4B3O - chains A and D of the 4 polymer chains in the assembly; structure by X-ray diffraction, 3.30 A resolution.

# Chain A
Protein: Reverse transcriptase/ribonuclease H
Organism: Human immunodeficiency virus 1
Notes: EC 2.7.7.49, 2.7.7.7, 3.1.26.13, 3.4.23.16, 3.1.13.2
UniProt: P04585 (POL_HV1H2); residues 1-560 here correspond to UniProt positions 588-1147 (UniProt number = residue number + 587)
Chain sequence (560 residues; row label = number of the first residue in the row):
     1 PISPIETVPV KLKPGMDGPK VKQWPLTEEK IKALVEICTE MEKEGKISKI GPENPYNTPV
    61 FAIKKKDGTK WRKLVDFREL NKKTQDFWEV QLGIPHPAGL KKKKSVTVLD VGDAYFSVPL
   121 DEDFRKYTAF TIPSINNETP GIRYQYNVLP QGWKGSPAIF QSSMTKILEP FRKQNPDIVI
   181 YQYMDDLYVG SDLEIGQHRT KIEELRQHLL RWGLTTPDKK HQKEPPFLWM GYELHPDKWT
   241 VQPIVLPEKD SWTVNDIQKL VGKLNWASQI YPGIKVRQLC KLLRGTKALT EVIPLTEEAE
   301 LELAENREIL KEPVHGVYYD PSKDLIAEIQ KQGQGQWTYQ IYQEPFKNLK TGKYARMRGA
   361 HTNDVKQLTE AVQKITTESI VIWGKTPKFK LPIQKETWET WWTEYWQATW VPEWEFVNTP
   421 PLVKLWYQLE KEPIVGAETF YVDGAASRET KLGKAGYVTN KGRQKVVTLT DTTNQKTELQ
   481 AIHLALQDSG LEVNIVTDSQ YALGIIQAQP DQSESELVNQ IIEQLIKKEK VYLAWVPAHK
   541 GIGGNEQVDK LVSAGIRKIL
Not modelled in the structure: 1-3, 62-74, 557-560
Sequence notes: engineered mutation Gly68 (Ser655 in P04585), Lys83 (Arg670 in P04585), Val411 (Ile998 in P04585), Ser447 (Asn1034 in P04585), Lys461 (Arg1048 in P04585), His483 (Tyr1070 in P04585), Ile559 (Val1146 in P04585)
Small-molecule neighbours: dmp-266 (EFZ; (-)-6-chloro-4-cyclopropylethynyl-4-trifluoromethyl-1,4-dihydro-2H-3,1-benzoxazin-2-one): Leu100, Lys101, Lys103, Val106, Val179, Tyr181, Tyr188, Val189, Gly190, Phe227, Trp229, Leu234, His235, Pro236, Tyr318
From the paper describing this entry:
  - catalytic residues: Asp498 (citing earlier work)
  - conformationally variable residues (helix shift, loop rearrangement, order/disorder transition): Ala62 to Leu74, Arg356 to Asp364, Asp364 to Gly384, Trp398 to Trp414, Ser499 to Ala508, Gln509 to Glu514
  - mutagenesis - G333D, G333E, G335C, G335D, A360I, A360V, Q509L: decreased catalytic activity (citing earlier work)
  - binding site for the 24-nt DNA strand (chain D): Lys366, Trp406, Gln407

# Chain D
Molecule: 24-nt DNA strand
Sequence (24 nucleotides; numbered 0 to 23; the number before each row is that of its first residue; numbering starts at 0):
     0 CGTATGCCTA TAGTTATTGT GGCC
Not modelled in the structure: 0-1

# Interface between chain A and chain D
Residue-residue contacts - 28 pairs, chain A then chain D:
  Gln151(A) with DC23(D), phosphate contact
  Gly152(A) with DC23(D), phosphate contact
  Tyr183(A) with DC22(D), sugar contact
  Met184(A) with DC22(D), sugar contact
  Met230(A) with DG20(D), sugar contact; DG21(D), sugar contact
  Gly231(A) with DG20(D), phosphate contact; DG21(D), sugar contact
  Gln242(A) with DG21(D), phosphate contact
  Asn255(A) with DT17(D), hydrogen bond to the phosphate; DG18(D), hydrogen bond to the phosphate
  Gln258(A) with DG18(D), sugar contact
  Lys259(A) with DG18(D), salt bridge to the phosphate; DT19(D), salt bridge to the phosphate
  Gly262(A) with DT19(D), sugar contact
  Lys263(A) with DT19(D), sugar contact
  Trp266(A) with DG20(D), sugar contact
  Arg358(A) with DA11(D), base contact
  Lys366(A) with DA9(D), phosphate contact; DT10(D), salt bridge to the phosphate
  Trp406(A) with DA9(D), phosphate contact
  Gln407(A) with DT10(D), hydrogen bond to the phosphate
  Thr473(A) with DC6(D), phosphate contact; DC7(D), hydrogen bond to the phosphate
  Gln475(A) with DC6(D), phosphate contact; DC7(D), phosphate contact
  Tyr501(A) with DC7(D), phosphate contact
  Glu514(A) with DT8(D), phosphate contact
Interface residues without a listed pair, chain A (26 interface residues in all): Asn265, His361, Arg448, Lys451, Lys476
Interface residues without a listed pair, chain D (14 interface residues in all): DT4

# Overview
26 residues of chain A face 14 of chain D across their interface, with 4 hydrogen bonds and 3 salt bridges.
Polar contacts include Asn255(A)-DT17(D), Asn255(A)-DG18(D) and Gln407(A)-DT10(D). The paper reports the
catalytic residue Asp498(A); G333D, G333E and G335C of chain A, among others, reduce catalytic activity; 7
substitutions were tested in all.
Here chain A is Reverse transcriptase/ribonuclease H (Human immunodeficiency virus 1) and chain D is a 24-nt
DNA strand. Entry 4B3O (Structures of HIV-1 RT and RNA-DNA Complex Reveal a Unique RT Conformation and
Substrate Interface) was determined by X-ray diffraction (same publication as 4B3P and 4B3Q).
